Entry 3F7Z (X-ray diffraction, 2.40 A resolution); this record covers chain A.

Chain A:
Molecule: Glycogen synthase kinase-3 beta
Source organism: Homo sapiens
Notes: EC 2.7.11.26; fragment: Protein kinase domain
UniProt: P49841 (GSK3B_HUMAN); residue numbers follow UniProt; this construct covers 35-383
Sequence (350 residues; row label = number of the first residue in the row):
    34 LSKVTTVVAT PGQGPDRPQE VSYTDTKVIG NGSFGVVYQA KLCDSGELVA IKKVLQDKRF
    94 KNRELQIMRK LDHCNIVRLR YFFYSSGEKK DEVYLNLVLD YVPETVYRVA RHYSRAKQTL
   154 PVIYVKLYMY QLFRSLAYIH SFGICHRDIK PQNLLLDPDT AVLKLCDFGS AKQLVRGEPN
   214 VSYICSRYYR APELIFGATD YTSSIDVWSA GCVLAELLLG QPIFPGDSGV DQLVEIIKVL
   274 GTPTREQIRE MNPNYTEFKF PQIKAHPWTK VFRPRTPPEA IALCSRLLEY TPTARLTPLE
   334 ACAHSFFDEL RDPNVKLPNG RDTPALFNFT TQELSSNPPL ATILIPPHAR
Not modelled in the structure: 122-124, 288-294
Differences from the reference sequence: expression tag (34)
Modified / non-standard residues: Tyr-216 (o-phosphotyrosine; PTR)
Swiss-Prot annotation at these positions:
  - active site: Asp-181 (Proton acceptor)
  - binding site (ATP): Ile-62 to Val-70, Lys-85
  - modified residue: Tyr-216 (Phosphotyrosine)
Small-molecule neighbours: 34O (2-(1,3-benzodioxol-5-yl)-5-[(3-fluoro-4-methoxybenzyl)sulfanyl]-1,3,4-oxadiazole): Ile-62, Gly-63, Phe-67, Val-70, Ala-83, Lys-85, Val-110, Leu-132, Asp-133, Tyr-134, Val-135, Thr-138, Gln-185, Asn-186, Leu-188, Cys-199, Asp-200

Overview:
Chain A binds compound 34O. UniProt lists active-site residue Asp-181 and 10 ATP-binding residues.
Chain A is Glycogen synthase kinase-3 beta (Homo sapiens); the structure, X-ray Co-Crystal Structure of
Glycogen Synthase Kinase 3beta in Complex with an Inhibitor, was determined by X-ray diffraction (same
publication as 3F88).
